8CWM - chains 2 and S of the 60 polymer chains in the assembly; structure by electron microscopy, 3.40 A resolution.

[Chain 2 (and S)]
Name: Flagellin
From: Sulfolobus islandicus REY15A
Notes: chain S of this document is another copy of the same molecule, construct and numbering; everything in this record applies to it too
UniProt: F0NG73 (F0NG73_SULIR); numbering as in UniProt (aligned over 1-306)
Amino-acid sequence (306 residues; row label = number of the first residue in the row):
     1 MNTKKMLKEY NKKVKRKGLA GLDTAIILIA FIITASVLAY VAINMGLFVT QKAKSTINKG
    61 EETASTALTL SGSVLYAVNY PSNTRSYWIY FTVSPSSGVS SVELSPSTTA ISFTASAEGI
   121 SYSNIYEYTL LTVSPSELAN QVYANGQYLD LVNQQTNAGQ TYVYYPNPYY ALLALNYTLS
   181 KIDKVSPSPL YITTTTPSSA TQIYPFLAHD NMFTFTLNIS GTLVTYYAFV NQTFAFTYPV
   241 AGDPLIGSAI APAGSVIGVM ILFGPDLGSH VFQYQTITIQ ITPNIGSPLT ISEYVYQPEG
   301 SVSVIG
Unresolved in the structure: 1-18, 306
Reported in the primary citation:
  - post-translational modification sites: Y148, N231

[Interface between chain 2 and chain S]
Residue-residue contacts (12; chain 2 residue first):
  I57(2) - L22(S)  hydrophobic
  G60(2) - I26(S)
  E61(2) - I29(S)
  A64(2) - I26(S)
  A64(2) - I29(S)
  A64(2) - I33(S)
  S65(2) - I33(S)
  T69(2) - V37(S)
  T69(2) - Y40(S)
  S71(2) - Y40(S)
  S96(2) - I33(S)
  S97(2) - S36(S)  hydrogen bond
Also at the interface, not in a pair above, chain 2 (10 interface residues in all): V99
Also at the interface, not in a pair above, chain S (8 interface residues in all): A30

[Summary]
10 residues of chain 2 face 8 of chain S across their interface, with 1 hydrogen bond. Its one hydrogen-bonded
contact is S97(2)-S36(S). From the paper: modification sites Y148(2) and N231(2).
Chain 2 and chain S are both Flagellin (Sulfolobus islandicus REY15A); the structure, Cryo-EM structure of the
supercoiled S. islandicus REY15A archaeal flagellar filament, was determined by electron microscopy, deposited
together with 8CVI, 8CXM and 8CYE.
